PDB entry 8EQ8 | X-ray diffraction, 1.50 A resolution | chains B and A

Chain B (and A):
Molecule: 14-3-3 protein beta/alpha
Source organism: Homo sapiens
Notes: chain A of this document is another copy of the same molecule, construct and numbering; everything in this record applies to it too
UniProtKB: P31946 (1433B_HUMAN); residue numbers follow UniProt; this construct covers 1-239
Amino-acid sequence (245 residues; row label = number of the first residue in the row):
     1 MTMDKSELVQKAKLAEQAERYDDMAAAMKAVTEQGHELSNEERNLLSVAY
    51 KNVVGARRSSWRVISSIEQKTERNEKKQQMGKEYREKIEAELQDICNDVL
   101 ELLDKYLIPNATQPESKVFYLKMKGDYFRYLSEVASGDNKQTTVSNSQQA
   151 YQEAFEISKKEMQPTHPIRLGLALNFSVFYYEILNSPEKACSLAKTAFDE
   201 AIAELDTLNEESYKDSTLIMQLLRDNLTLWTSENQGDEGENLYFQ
Unresolved in the structure: 1-2, 234-245 (chain A: 1-2, 233-245)
Differences from the reference sequence: expression tag (240-245)
Modified residues: Y130 (meta-nitro-tyrosine; NIY)
UniProt features mapped onto this chain:
  - site (Interaction with phosphoserine on interacting protein): R58, R129
  - modified residue: M1 (N-acetylmethionine), T2 (N-acetylthreonine), K5 (N6-acetyllysine), K51 (N6-acetyllysine), S60 (Phosphoserine), K70 (N6-acetyllysine), Y84 (3'-nitrotyrosine), Y106 (3'-nitrotyrosine), K117 (N6-acetyllysine), S186 (Phosphoserine), S232 (Phosphoserine)
  - cross-link: K51 (Glycyl lysine isopeptide (Lys-Gly) (interchain with G-Cter in SUMO2))
  - natural variant: V99 (V99I: Found in a renal cell carcinoma sample)
Reported in the primary citation:
  - conformationally variable residues (side-chain flip): R58, R129
  - mutagenesis - K51E: increased localization

Chain B / chain A interface:
Pairs across the interface (40):
  M3(B) - M80(A)  hydrophobic
  M3(B) - E83(A)
  D4(B) - K76(A)  salt bridge
  E7(B) - K76(A)
  E7(B) - M80(A)
  Q10(B) - K77(A)
  K11(B) - Y84(A)
  L14(B) - I64(A)
  L14(B) - I67(A)  hydrophobic
  L14(B) - M80(A)
  L14(B) - G81(A)
  L14(B) - Y84(A)  hydrophobic
  A15(B) - Y84(A)
  Q17(B) - V63(A)
  Q17(B) - I67(A)
  A18(B) - S60(A)  hydrogen bond (backbone-side chain)
  A18(B) - I64(A)  hydrophobic
  R20(B) - S60(A)
  R20(B) - Y84(A)  hydrogen bond
  R20(B) - K87(A)
  R20(B) - E91(A)  salt bridge
  D23(B) - Y84(A)  hydrogen bond
  D23(B) - K87(A)
  S60(B) - A18(A)  hydrogen bond (side chain-backbone)
  S60(B) - R20(A)
  V63(B) - Q17(A)
  I64(B) - L14(A)
  I67(B) - Q17(A)
  M80(B) - E7(A)
  M80(B) - Q10(A)
  M80(B) - K11(A)
  M80(B) - L14(A)
  G81(B) - L14(A)
  Y84(B) - L14(A)  hydrophobic
  Y84(B) - A15(A)
  Y84(B) - R20(A)  hydrogen bond
  Y84(B) - D23(A)  hydrogen bond
  K87(B) - R20(A)
  K87(B) - D23(A)
  E91(B) - R20(A)  salt bridge
Interface residues without a listed pair, chain B (23 interface residues in all): R57, K77, I88
Interface residues without a listed pair, chain A (23 interface residues in all): R57, I88

Overview:
Chain B and chain A each contribute 23 residues to their interface, with 6 hydrogen bonds and 3 salt bridges.
Among the polar pairs are D4(B)-K76(A), R20(B)-E91(A) and A18(B)-S60(A). From the paper: K51E of chain B
increases localization; conformational variability at R58(B) and R129(B).
Both chains are 14-3-3 protein beta/alpha (Homo sapiens). Entry 8EQ8 (The crystal structure of 14-3-3 Beta
containing 3-nitrotyrosine at position Y130) was determined by X-ray diffraction (same publication as 8EQH).
